5CDD - chains A and B of the 3 polymer chains in the assembly; structure by X-ray diffraction, 2.70 A resolution.

Chain A:
Name: Structural polyprotein, VP1
From: Israeli acute paralysis virus
Reference sequence: B3TZF1 (B3TZF1_9VIRU); residues 1-208 here correspond to UniProt positions 701-908 (UniProt number = residue number + 700)
Chain sequence (208 residues; numbered 1 to 208; the number before each row is that of its first residue):
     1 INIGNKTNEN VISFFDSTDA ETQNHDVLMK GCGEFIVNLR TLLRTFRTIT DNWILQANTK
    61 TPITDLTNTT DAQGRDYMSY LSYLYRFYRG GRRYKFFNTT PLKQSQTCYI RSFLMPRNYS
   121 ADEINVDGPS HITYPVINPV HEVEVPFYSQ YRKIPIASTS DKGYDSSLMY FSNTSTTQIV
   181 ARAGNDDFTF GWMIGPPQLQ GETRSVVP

Chain B:
Name: Structural polyprotein, VP3
From: Israeli acute paralysis virus
Reference sequence: D1FK67 (D1FK67_9VIRU); residues 1-301 here correspond to UniProt positions 400-700 (UniProt number = residue number + 399)
Chain sequence (301 residues; each row starts with the number of its first residue):
     1 SKPRNQQQVC PLQNVPAWGY SLYKGIDMSV PLAYDPNNEL GDLKDVFPSA VDEMAIGYVC
    61 GNPAVKHVLT WKTTDAIQKP IANGDDWGGV IPVGMPCYSK SIRTIKISET ENRETEVIDA
   121 APCEYVANMF SYWRATMCYR ITVVKTAFHT GRLEIFFEPG VIPVKPTVNN IGPDQDQLTG
   181 AVAPSDNNYK YILDLTNDTE VTIRVPFVSN KMFLKTAGIY GANSENNWNF HESFSGFLCI
   241 RPVTKLMAPD TVSDNVSIVV WKWAEDVVVV EPKPLTSGPT QVYRPPPTAS AAVEVLNVEL
   301 Q

How chain A and chain B interact:
Pairs across the interface (197):
  Ile1(A) - Tyr58(B)
  Ile1(A) - Asn62(B)  hydrogen bond (backbone-side chain)
  Asn8(A) - Glu200(B)
  Asn8(A) - Val201(B)
  Asn8(A) - Thr202(B)  hydrogen bond
  Asn10(A) - Tyr191(B)  hydrogen bond
  Asn10(A) - Glu200(B)  hydrogen bond (side chain-backbone)
  Asn10(A) - Val201(B)
  Asn10(A) - Thr202(B)  hydrogen bond (backbone-backbone)
  Val11(A) - Thr202(B)
  Val11(A) - Arg204(B)
  Ile12(A) - Thr202(B)  hydrogen bond (backbone-backbone)
  Ile12(A) - Ile203(B)
  Ile12(A) - Arg204(B)  hydrogen bond (backbone-backbone)
  Ser13(A) - Arg204(B)  hydrogen bond
  Phe14(A) - Ile155(B)
  Phe14(A) - Phe157(B)  hydrophobic
  Phe14(A) - Tyr189(B)  hydrophobic
  Phe14(A) - Lys190(B)
  Phe14(A) - Ile203(B)  hydrophobic
  Phe14(A) - Arg204(B)  hydrogen bond (backbone-backbone)
  Phe14(A) - Val205(B)  hydrophobic
  Phe14(A) - Pro206(B)
  Phe15(A) - Phe157(B)  hydrophobic
  Phe15(A) - Tyr189(B)  hydrophobic
  Phe15(A) - Val205(B)  hydrophobic
  Phe15(A) - Pro206(B)
  Phe15(A) - Val208(B)  hydrophobic
  Asp16(A) - Tyr189(B)
  Ser17(A) - Pro206(B)
  Ala20(A) - Asp266(B)
  Gln23(A) - Arg134(B)
  Asn24(A) - Arg134(B)
  Asn24(A) - Asp266(B)
  Asn24(A) - Val268(B)
  Val27(A) - Arg134(B)
  Val27(A) - Met212(B)  hydrophobic
  Val27(A) - Phe213(B)  hydrophobic
  Leu28(A) - Phe213(B)  hydrophobic
  Lys30(A) - Met212(B)
  Gly31(A) - Val270(B)
  Cys32(A) - Val270(B)  hydrophobic
  Phe35(A) - Val268(B)  hydrophobic
  Ile36(A) - Ile56(B)
  Ile36(A) - Phe130(B)  hydrophobic
  Val37(A) - Ala55(B)
  Val37(A) - Ile56(B)  hydrogen bond (backbone-backbone)
  Asn38(A) - Asp52(B)  hydrogen bond
  Asn38(A) - Met54(B)
  Asn38(A) - Ala55(B)
  Leu39(A) - Met54(B)  hydrogen bond (backbone-backbone)
  Leu39(A) - Ile56(B)  hydrophobic
  Leu39(A) - Val59(B)  hydrophobic
  Arg40(A) - Leu43(B)
  Arg40(A) - Asp52(B)  salt bridge
  Arg40(A) - Met54(B)
  Thr41(A) - Tyr23(B)
  Leu42(A) - Phe130(B)  hydrophobic
  Leu43(A) - Met54(B)  hydrophobic
  Arg44(A) - Tyr23(B)
  Thr45(A) - Ser21(B)
  Thr45(A) - Leu22(B)
  Thr45(A) - Tyr23(B)
  Phe46(A) - Tyr20(B)  hydrogen bond (backbone-backbone)
  Phe46(A) - Ser21(B)
  Phe46(A) - Asp27(B)
  Arg47(A) - Ser21(B)
  Arg47(A) - Pro272(B)
  Asp51(A) - Glu299(B)
  Asp51(A) - Leu300(B)
  Asp51(A) - Gln301(B)
  Asn52(A) - Gln301(B)
  Ala72(A) - Arg284(B)
  Gln73(A) - Gln281(B)
  Gln73(A) - Val282(B)  hydrogen bond (backbone-backbone)
  Gln73(A) - Glu294(B)  hydrogen bond
  Gln73(A) - Leu296(B)
  Gly74(A) - Thr280(B)  hydrogen bond (backbone-side chain)
  Arg75(A) - Pro279(B)
  Arg75(A) - Thr280(B)  hydrogen bond (backbone-side chain)
  Tyr77(A) - Met129(B)  hydrophobic
  Tyr77(A) - Pro272(B)  hydrogen bond (side chain-backbone)
  Tyr80(A) - Tyr125(B)  hydrogen bond (backbone-side chain)
  Tyr80(A) - Asn128(B)  hydrogen bond
  Tyr80(A) - Met129(B)  hydrophobic
  Tyr80(A) - Thr280(B)
  Leu81(A) - Met129(B)  hydrophobic
  Tyr83(A) - Tyr125(B)
  Tyr83(A) - Val282(B)  hydrophobic
  Tyr83(A) - Arg284(B)
  Leu84(A) - Val59(B)  hydrophobic
  Leu84(A) - Tyr125(B)  hydrophobic
  Tyr85(A) - Glu53(B)  hydrogen bond (side chain-backbone)
  Tyr85(A) - Met54(B)
  Tyr85(A) - Val59(B)
  Phe87(A) - Phe47(B)  hydrophobic
  Arg89(A) - Leu40(B)
  Arg89(A) - Gly41(B)  hydrogen bond (side chain-backbone)
  Arg89(A) - Asp42(B)  hydrogen bond (side chain-backbone)
  Arg89(A) - Leu43(B)
  Gly90(A) - Leu40(B)
  Arg93(A) - Asp27(B)  salt bridge
  Arg93(A) - Ser29(B)
  Lys95(A) - Tyr20(B)
  Lys95(A) - Asp27(B)  salt bridge
  Phe97(A) - Tyr20(B)  hydrophobic
  Phe113(A) - Leu32(B)
  Leu114(A) - Leu32(B)
  Pro129(A) - Leu32(B)
  Pro129(A) - Ala33(B)
  Ser130(A) - Leu32(B)
  His131(A) - Val30(B)
  His131(A) - Leu32(B)
  Asn138(A) - Pro16(B)
  Val140(A) - Pro16(B)  hydrophobic
  Glu142(A) - Met28(B)
  Glu142(A) - Ser29(B)
  Glu142(A) - Val30(B)  hydrogen bond (backbone-backbone)
  Val143(A) - Ser29(B)
  Val143(A) - Val30(B)
  Val143(A) - Leu32(B)  hydrophobic
  Glu144(A) - Ser29(B)
  Glu144(A) - Val30(B)  hydrogen bond (backbone-backbone)
  Glu144(A) - Pro31(B)
  Glu144(A) - Leu32(B)  hydrogen bond (backbone-backbone)
  Pro146(A) - Leu32(B)
  Pro146(A) - Ala33(B)  hydrophobic
  Phe147(A) - Leu40(B)  hydrophobic
  Tyr148(A) - Leu32(B)
  Tyr148(A) - Ala33(B)
  Tyr148(A) - Tyr34(B)
  Arg152(A) - Asp45(B)  hydrogen bond (side chain-backbone)
  Arg152(A) - Val46(B)
  Lys153(A) - Val46(B)  hydrogen bond (side chain-backbone)
  Lys153(A) - Phe47(B)
  Leu168(A) - Leu32(B)  hydrophobic
  Asp187(A) - Glu39(B)
  Asp187(A) - Leu40(B)  hydrogen bond (side chain-backbone)
  Thr189(A) - Leu43(B)
  Thr189(A) - Phe47(B)
  Thr189(A) - Met54(B)
  Phe190(A) - Phe47(B)
  Phe190(A) - Met54(B)
  Gly191(A) - Phe47(B)
  Gly191(A) - Glu53(B)
  Trp192(A) - Pro48(B)
  Trp192(A) - Glu53(B)  hydrogen bond (backbone-side chain)
  Met193(A) - Glu53(B)  hydrogen bond (backbone-side chain)
  Met193(A) - Tyr58(B)  hydrophobic
  Met193(A) - Val59(B)  hydrophobic
  Met193(A) - Asn62(B)
  Pro196(A) - Ala120(B)
  Pro196(A) - Pro122(B)
  Pro196(A) - Tyr125(B)  hydrophobic
  Pro197(A) - Tyr125(B)
  Pro197(A) - Val282(B)  hydrophobic
  Gln198(A) - Ile118(B)
  Gln198(A) - Val282(B)
  Gln198(A) - Tyr283(B)  hydrogen bond (backbone-backbone)
  Leu199(A) - Glu116(B)
  Leu199(A) - Val117(B)
  Leu199(A) - Ile118(B)  hydrogen bond (backbone-backbone)
  Leu199(A) - Ala120(B)  hydrophobic
  Leu199(A) - Tyr125(B)  hydrophobic
  Leu199(A) - Gln281(B)
  Leu199(A) - Tyr283(B)
  Gln200(A) - Thr115(B)
  Gln200(A) - Glu116(B)
  Gln200(A) - Gln281(B)  hydrogen bond (backbone-backbone)
  Gln200(A) - Tyr283(B)
  Gln200(A) - Glu294(B)  hydrogen bond (side chain-backbone)
  Gly201(A) - Glu116(B)  hydrogen bond (backbone-backbone)
  Gly201(A) - Tyr220(B)
  Glu202(A) - Glu114(B)
  Glu202(A) - Thr115(B)
  Glu202(A) - Glu116(B)  hydrogen bond (backbone-side chain)
  Glu202(A) - Tyr220(B)
  Glu202(A) - Gly221(B)
  Glu202(A) - Ser277(B)  hydrogen bond
  Thr203(A) - Arg113(B)
  Thr203(A) - Glu114(B)
  Thr203(A) - Thr115(B)  hydrogen bond
  Arg204(A) - Asn112(B)
  Arg204(A) - Arg113(B)
  Arg204(A) - Glu114(B)  salt bridge
  Arg204(A) - Val168(B)  hydrogen bond (side chain-backbone)
  Arg204(A) - Asn169(B)
  Arg204(A) - Asn223(B)
  Ser205(A) - Glu111(B)  hydrogen bond
  Ser205(A) - Asn112(B)
  Val206(A) - Glu111(B)
  Val206(A) - Asn112(B)  hydrogen bond (backbone-backbone)
  Val206(A) - Glu114(B)
  Val207(A) - Glu111(B)
  Val207(A) - Asn112(B)  hydrogen bond (backbone-side chain)
  Pro208(A) - Glu111(B)
  Pro208(A) - Asn112(B)  hydrogen bond (backbone-side chain)
Also at the interface, not in a pair above, chain A (88 interface residues in all): Glu21, Asp26, Ser112, Ile137
Also at the interface, not in a pair above, chain B (99 interface residues in all): Asn14, Ala17, Asn38, Pro63, Glu109, Thr110, Ala121, Val126, Thr136, Arg140, Asp198, Leu238, Val269, Glu271, Lys273, Pro285, Val293, Val295

Overview:
Chain A and chain B form an interface of 88 and 99 residues respectively, with 44 hydrogen bonds and 4 salt
bridges. Polar contacts include Arg40(A)-Asp52(B), Arg93(A)-Asp27(B) and Lys95(A)-Asp27(B).
Here chain A is Structural polyprotein, VP1 and chain B is Structural polyprotein, VP3, both from Israeli
acute paralysis virus. Entry 5CDD (Crystal Structure of Israel acute Paralysis Virus Pentamer) was determined
by X-ray diffraction, deposited together with 5CDC, 5J96 and 5J98.
